PDB entry 8XEJ | electron microscopy, 3.66 A resolution | chains B and L of the 4 polymer chains in the assembly

Chain B:
Protein: Isoform 2 of Basigin
Source organism: Homo sapiens
UniProtKB: P35613 (BASI_HUMAN), isoform P35613-2; residues 103-269 here = UniProt positions 103-269
Chain sequence (176 residues; numbered 102 to 277; the number before each row is that of its first residue):
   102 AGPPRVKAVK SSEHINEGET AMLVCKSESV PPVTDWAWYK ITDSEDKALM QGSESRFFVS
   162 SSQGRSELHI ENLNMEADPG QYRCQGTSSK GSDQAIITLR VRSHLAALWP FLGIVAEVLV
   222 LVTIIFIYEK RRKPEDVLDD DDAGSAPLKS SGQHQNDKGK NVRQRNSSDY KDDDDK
Not modelled in the structure: 102, 235-277
Construct notes: expression tag (102, 270-277); engineered mutation Gln-152 (Asn in P35613), Gln-186 (Asn in P35613)
Swiss-Prot annotation at these positions:
  - natural variant: Leu-206 (L206P: Loss of interaction with P.falciparum RH5)
  - mutagenesis: Asp-144 (D144A: Reduced interaction with KDR/VEGFR2), Gln-182 (Q182A: Reduced interaction with KDR/VEGFR2. Significant loss of interaction with KDR/VEGFR2; when associated with A-184), Arg-184 (R184A: Reduced interaction with KDR/VEGFR2. Significant loss of interaction with KDR/VEGFR2; when associated with A-182), Gln-195 (Q195A: Reduced interaction with KDR/VEGFR2. Complete loss of interaction with KDR/VEGFR2 when associated with A-199), Thr-199 (T199A: Reduced interaction with KDR/VEGFR2. Complete loss of interaction with KDR/VEGFR2; when associated with A-195), Pro-211 (P211A: Loss of interaction with PPIL2)
Disulfides: Cys-126/Cys-185

Chain L:
Protein: Fab light chain
Source organism: Oryctolagus cuniculus
Notes: antibody fragment or engineered binder
Chain sequence (218 residues; numbered 1 to 218; the number before each row is that of its first residue):
     1 ADVVMTQTPS SVSAAVGGTV TINCQASQSI SAYLAWYQQK PGQPPKLLIY DASDLASGVS
    61 SRFKGSGSGT QFTLTISALE CADAATYYCQ SYYAIITYGA AFGGGTEVVV KRTVAAPSVF
   121 IFPPSDEQLK SGTASVVCLL NNFYPREAKV QWKVDNALQS GNSQESVTEQ DSKDCTYSLS
   181 STLTLSKADY EKHKVYACEV THQGLSSPVT KSFNRGEC
Not modelled in the structure: 218
Disulfides: Cys-24/Cys-89, Cys-81/Cys-175, Cys-138/Cys-198

How chain B and chain L interact:
Contacting residue pairs - 22 pairs, chain B then chain L:
  Glu-114(B) / Ser-31(L)  hydrogen bond
  Glu-114(B) / Tyr-93(L)
  Ile-116(B) / Tyr-93(L)
  Glu-120(B) / Gln-28(L)
  Glu-120(B) / Tyr-98(L)
  Thr-121(B) / Tyr-93(L)  hydrogen bond (backbone-side chain)
  Thr-121(B) / Ala-94(L)
  Thr-121(B) / Thr-97(L)
  Thr-121(B) / Tyr-98(L)  hydrogen bond (backbone-side chain)
  Ala-122(B) / Tyr-93(L)
  Met-123(B) / Tyr-33(L)  hydrogen bond (backbone-side chain)
  Met-123(B) / Tyr-92(L)
  Met-123(B) / Tyr-93(L)  hydrophobic
  Met-123(B) / Ala-94(L)
  Val-125(B) / Tyr-33(L)
  Lys-127(B) / Asp-54(L)  salt bridge
  Phe-159(B) / Ile-96(L)  hydrophobic
  Arg-166(B) / Asp-51(L)  salt bridge
  His-170(B) / Ala-94(L)
  His-170(B) / Ile-96(L)
  Glu-172(B) / Ile-96(L)
  Glu-172(B) / Thr-97(L)
Other interface residues (no listed pair), chain B (14 interface residues in all): Val-110, Lys-111
Other interface residues (no listed pair), chain L (14 interface residues in all): Ala-32, Tyr-50, Ile-95

Summary:
The chain B/chain L interface involves 14 residues from each chain, with 4 hydrogen bonds and 2 salt bridges.
Polar pairs include Lys-127(B)/Asp-54(L), Arg-166(B)/Asp-51(L) and Glu-114(B)/Ser-31(L). From UniProt: 6
mutagenesis sites on chain B.
Chain B is Isoform 2 of Basigin (Homo sapiens) and chain L is Fab light chain (Oryctolagus cuniculus); the
structure, Cryo-EM structure of human XKR8-basigin complex in lipid nanodisc, was determined by electron
microscopy.
